6KWQ - chains A and C of the 3 polymer chains in the assembly; structure by X-ray diffraction, 1.76 A resolution.

# Chain A
Name: RNA-dependent RNA polymerase
Source organism: Enterovirus A71
Notes: EC 2.7.7.48
UniProtKB: A0A023RBB6 (A0A023RBB6_9ENTO); residues 1-462 here correspond to UniProt positions 1732-2193 (UniProt number = residue number + 1731)
Amino-acid sequence (468 residues; each row starts with the number of its first residue):
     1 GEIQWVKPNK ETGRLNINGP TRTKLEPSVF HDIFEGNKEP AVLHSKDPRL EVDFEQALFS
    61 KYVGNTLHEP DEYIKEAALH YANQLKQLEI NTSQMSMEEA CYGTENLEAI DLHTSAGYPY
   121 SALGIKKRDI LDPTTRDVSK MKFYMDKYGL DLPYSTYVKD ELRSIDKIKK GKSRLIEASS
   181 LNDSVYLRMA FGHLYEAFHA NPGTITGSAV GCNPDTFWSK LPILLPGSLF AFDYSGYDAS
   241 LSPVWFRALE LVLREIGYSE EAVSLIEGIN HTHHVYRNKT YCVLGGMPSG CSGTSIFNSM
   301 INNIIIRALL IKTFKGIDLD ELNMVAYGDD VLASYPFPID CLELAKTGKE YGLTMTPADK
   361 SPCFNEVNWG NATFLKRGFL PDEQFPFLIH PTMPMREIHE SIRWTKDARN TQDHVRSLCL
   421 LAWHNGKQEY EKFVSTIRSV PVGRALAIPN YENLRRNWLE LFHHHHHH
Disordered / not traced: 463-468
Construct notes: expression tag (463-468)
Metal / ion sites: Zn2+: His-271, His-273, Cys-282, Cys-363; Mg2+ near Asp-330 (its only coordinating residue here)
What the authors report for this chain:
  - binding site for the 31-nt RNA strand: Asn-18 to Thr-21, His-44 to Glu-55, Arg-277
  - mutagenesis - H44A, H44T: unchanged growth
  - mutagenesis - H44T/R277A, R277A: decreased growth
  - mutagenesis - H44A/R277A: abolished growth
  - mutagenesis - H44A: unchanged binding to the 31-nt RNA strand
  - mutagenesis - H44A/R277A (Kd 0.60 uM), R277A: decreased binding to the 31-nt RNA strand
  - mutagenesis - H44A, H44A/R277A, R277A: decreased stability
  - mutagenesis - S45F, S45L: decreased stability in response to EC stability
  - mutagenesis - H44A, R277A: unchanged catalytic activity on elongation rate

# Chain C
Molecule: 12-nt RNA strand
Sequence (12 nucleotides; each row starts with the number of its first residue):
   690 UGUUCCGAGA GA
Disordered / not traced: 690

# Chain A / chain C interface
Pairs across the interface (27; chain A residue first):
  His-113(A) / C695(C)  phosphate contact
  His-113(A) / G696(C)  salt bridge to the phosphate
  Arg-128(A) / C695(C)  salt bridge to the phosphate
  Ser-295(A) / A701(C)  hydrogen bond to the base
  Tyr-327(A) / G700(C)  hydrogen bond to the base
  Tyr-327(A) / A701(C)  hydrogen bond to the sugar
  Gly-328(A) / A701(C)  hydrogen bond to the sugar
  Asp-329(A) / A701(C)  phosphate contact
  Asp-330(A) / A701(C)  phosphate contact
  Leu-375(A) / G700(C)  sugar contact
  Lys-376(A) / G700(C)  salt bridge to the phosphate
  Lys-376(A) / A701(C)  phosphate contact
  Arg-377(A) / G700(C)  sugar contact
  Met-393(A) / A699(C)  sugar contact
  Met-393(A) / G700(C)  sugar contact
  Ser-401(A) / G698(C)  hydrogen bond to the phosphate
  Ser-401(A) / A699(C)  hydrogen bond to the phosphate
  Lys-406(A) / G698(C)  salt bridge to the phosphate
  Asn-410(A) / G696(C)  sugar contact
  Asn-410(A) / A697(C)  sugar contact
  Asp-413(A) / G696(C)  hydrogen bond to the base
  Asp-413(A) / A697(C)  sugar contact
  His-414(A) / A697(C)  sugar contact
  His-414(A) / G698(C)  sugar contact
  Ser-417(A) / G698(C)  sugar contact
  Leu-418(A) / G698(C)  sugar contact
  Leu-421(A) / A699(C)  sugar contact
Interface residues without a listed pair, chain A (21 interface residues in all): Pro-133, Glu-397
Interface residues without a listed pair, chain C (8 interface residues in all): C694

# Summary
Chain A and chain C form an interface of 21 and 8 residues respectively; the contacts include 7 hydrogen bonds
and 4 salt bridges. Polar pairs include Ser-295(A)/A701(C), Tyr-327(A)/G700(C) and Asp-413(A)/G696(C). From
the paper: a binding site for the 31-nt RNA strand at Asn-18(A), His-44(A) and Arg-277(A); H44A, H44A/R277A
and R277A of chain A reduce stability; 7 substitutions were tested in all.
Here chain A is RNA-dependent RNA polymerase (Enterovirus A71) and chain C is a 12-nt RNA strand. Entry 6KWQ
(Crystal structure of enterovirus 71 polymerase elongation complex (native form)) was determined by X-ray
diffraction together with 6KWR from the same study.
